4WD7 - chains A and B of the 5 polymer chains in the assembly; structure by X-ray diffraction, 2.90 A resolution.

[Chain A (and B)]
Name: Bestrophin domain protein
Organism: Klebsiella pneumoniae UHKPC96
Notes: chain B of this document is another copy of the same molecule, construct and numbering; everything in this record applies to it too
UniProt: S7AS11 (S7AS11_KLEPN); residue numbers follow UniProt; this construct covers 1-298
Sequence (301 residues; row label = number of the first residue in the row; numbers below 1 keep their minus sign (Ser-2 is residue -2)):
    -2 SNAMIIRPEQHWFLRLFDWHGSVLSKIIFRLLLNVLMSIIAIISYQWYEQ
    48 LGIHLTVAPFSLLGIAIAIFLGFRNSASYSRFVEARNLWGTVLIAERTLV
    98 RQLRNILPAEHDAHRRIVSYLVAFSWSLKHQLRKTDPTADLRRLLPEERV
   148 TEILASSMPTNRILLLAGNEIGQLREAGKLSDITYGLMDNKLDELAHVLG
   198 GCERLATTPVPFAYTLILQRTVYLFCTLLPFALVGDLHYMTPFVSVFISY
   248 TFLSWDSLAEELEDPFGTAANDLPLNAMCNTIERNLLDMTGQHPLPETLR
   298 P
Unresolved in the structure: -2 to 21, 290-298 (chain B: -2 to 21, 292-298)
Construct notes: expression tag (-2 to 0)
Ion coordination: Zn2+ site 1: His108, His111; Zn2+ site 2: Glu191 (shared with 1 residue of chain E); Zn2+ site 3: His194 (shared with Glu191(B) of chain B); Zn2+ site 4: His235 (shared with 1 residue of chain D; 1 residue of chain E); Zn2+ site 5: Asp261, Asp269
From the paper describing this entry:
  - specificity-determining residues: Ile62, Ile66, Phe70
  - mutagenesis - I62R: decreased expression

[How chain A and chain B interact]
Pairs across the interface - 95 pairs, chain A then chain B:
  Leu48(A) - Tyr236(B)
  Gly49(A) - His235(B)
  Gly49(A) - Tyr236(B)  hydrogen bond (backbone-backbone)
  Ile50(A) - Met237(B)  hydrophobic
  His51(A) - Asp233(B)
  His51(A) - Leu234(B)
  His51(A) - His235(B)
  His51(A) - Met237(B)
  Leu52(A) - Leu234(B)  hydrophobic
  Leu52(A) - Met237(B)  hydrophobic
  Leu52(A) - Val241(B)  hydrophobic
  Thr53(A) - Asp233(B)
  Thr53(A) - Leu234(B)
  Ala55(A) - Val54(B)  hydrophobic
  Pro56(A) - Leu230(B)  hydrophobic
  Leu59(A) - Gly61(B)
  Leu59(A) - Ile62(B)
  Leu60(A) - Phe244(B)  hydrophobic
  Leu60(A) - Thr248(B)
  Ile62(A) - Ile62(B)  hydrophobic
  Ala63(A) - Phe249(B)  hydrophobic
  Ile66(A) - Ala65(B)  hydrophobic
  Ile66(A) - Ile66(B)  hydrophobic
  Phe67(A) - Ala65(B)
  Phe67(A) - Thr248(B)
  Phe67(A) - Trp252(B)
  Phe70(A) - Gly69(B)
  Phe70(A) - Phe70(B)
  Phe70(A) - Ser73(B)
  Ala74(A) - Tyr76(B)  hydrophobic
  Glu149(A) - Pro291(B)
  Ala152(A) - Met286(B)
  Ser153(A) - Asp285(B)  hydrogen bond
  Ser153(A) - Met286(B)
  Ser154(A) - Arg281(B)
  Ser154(A) - Asp285(B)  hydrogen bond (backbone-side chain)
  Met155(A) - Arg281(B)
  Met155(A) - Asn282(B)
  Met155(A) - Asp285(B)
  Asn158(A) - Arg94(B)
  Arg159(A) - Asp285(B)  salt bridge
  Arg159(A) - Met286(B)  hydrogen bond
  Arg159(A) - Gln289(B)  hydrogen bond (side chain-backbone)
  Arg159(A) - His290(B)
  Arg159(A) - Pro291(B)
  Leu161(A) - Arg98(B)
  Leu162(A) - Arg98(B)
  Leu162(A) - Arg101(B)
  Leu162(A) - Asn102(B)  hydrogen bond (backbone-side chain)
  Leu162(A) - His290(B)
  Leu162(A) - Pro291(B)
  Gly165(A) - Asn102(B)
  Asn166(A) - Asn102(B)
  Asn166(A) - Pro291(B)
  Arg172(A) - Ile103(B)  hydrogen bond (side chain-backbone)
  Glu173(A) - Pro105(B)
  Asp179(A) - Ser178(B)  hydrogen bond
  Asp179(A) - Ile180(B)
  Asp179(A) - Thr181(B)
  Ile180(A) - Ile180(B)  hydrophobic
  Tyr182(A) - Asn102(B)
  Tyr182(A) - Ile103(B)
  Tyr182(A) - Leu184(B)  hydrophobic
  Asp186(A) - Arg98(B)  salt bridge
  Asp186(A) - Gln99(B)  hydrogen bond
  Leu189(A) - Arg98(B)
  Asp190(A) - Thr95(B)
  Asp190(A) - Arg98(B)  salt bridge
  Asp190(A) - Gln99(B)
  Asp190(A) - Lys188(B)  salt bridge
  Ala193(A) - Ile91(B)
  Ala193(A) - Thr95(B)
  His194(A) - Ile91(B)
  His194(A) - Glu191(B)  salt bridge
  Leu196(A) - Arg94(B)
  Gly197(A) - Ile91(B)
  Glu200(A) - Leu90(B)
  Glu200(A) - Arg94(B)  salt bridge
  Arg201(A) - Arg83(B)
  Arg201(A) - Asn84(B)
  Thr204(A) - Arg83(B)
  Thr205(A) - Arg83(B)  hydrogen bond
  Pro208(A) - Tyr76(B)
  Ala210(A) - Asn268(B)
  Tyr211(A) - Asn72(B)  hydrogen bond
  Tyr211(A) - Tyr76(B)
  Tyr211(A) - Trp252(B)  hydrophobic
  Tyr211(A) - Leu255(B)  hydrophobic
  Tyr211(A) - Leu259(B)
  Ile214(A) - Ser251(B)
  Arg217(A) - Tyr247(B)
  Thr218(A) - Phe244(B)
  Thr218(A) - Thr248(B)
  Leu221(A) - Phe244(B)  hydrophobic
  Phe222(A) - Phe244(B)
Also at the interface, not in a pair above, chain A (61 interface residues in all): Phe57, Ile64, Leu163, Gly169, Gly183, Asn187, Gly198, Val207, Leu215, Leu225
Also at the interface, not in a pair above, chain B (58 interface residues in all): Phe57, Ser58, Leu68, Phe79, Phe222, Leu226, Ile245

[Summary]
Chain A and chain B form an interface of 61 and 58 residues respectively; the contacts include 11 hydrogen
bonds and 6 salt bridges. Polar contacts include Arg159(A)-Asp285(B), Asp186(A)-Arg98(B) and
Asp190(A)-Arg98(B). The Zn2+ site 1 is built by His108(A) and His111(A). The paper reports that I62R of chain
A reduces expression; specificity determinants Ile62(A), Ile66(A) and Phe70(A).
Chain A and chain B are both Bestrophin domain protein (Klebsiella pneumoniae UHKPC96); the structure, Crystal
structure of a bacterial Bestrophin homolog from Klebsiella pneumoniae by Zn-SAD phasing, was determined by
X-ray diffraction, deposited together with 4WD8.
